PDB entry 8YY9 | electron microscopy, 2.70 A resolution | chains L and H of the 39 polymer chains in the assembly

[Chain L]
Name: Reaction center protein L chain
Organism: Dinoroseobacter shibae DFL 12
UniProt: A8LQ16 (A8LQ16_DINSH); residue numbers follow UniProt; this construct covers 1-279
Chain sequence (279 residues; numbered 1 to 279; the number before each row is that of its first residue):
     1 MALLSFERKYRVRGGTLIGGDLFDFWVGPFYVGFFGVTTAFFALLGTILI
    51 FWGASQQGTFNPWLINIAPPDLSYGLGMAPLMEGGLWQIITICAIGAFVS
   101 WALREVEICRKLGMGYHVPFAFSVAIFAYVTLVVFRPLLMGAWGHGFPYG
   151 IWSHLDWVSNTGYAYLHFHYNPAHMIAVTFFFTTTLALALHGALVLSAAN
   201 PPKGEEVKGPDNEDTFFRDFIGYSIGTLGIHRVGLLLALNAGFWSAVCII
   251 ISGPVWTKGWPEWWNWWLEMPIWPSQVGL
Unresolved in the structure: 1, 276-279
Metal / ion sites: Fe ion: His191, His231 (shared with 2 residues of chain M)
Ligand contacts:
  - bacteriochlorophyll a (BCL), molecule 1: Thr47, Ile50, Phe98, Phe122, Ala125, Ile126, Ala128, Tyr129, Leu132, Phe147, Ile151, Trp152, His154, Leu155, Trp157, Val158, Ser159, Thr161, Gly162, Tyr163, Phe168, His169, His174, Ala177, Val178, Phe181, Phe182, Ala241, Ser245, Ala246, Cys248, Ile249
  - bacteriochlorophyll a (BCL), molecule 2: His169, His174, Met175, Val178, Thr179, Phe182, Thr183, Leu186
  - bacteriochlorophyll a / bacteriopheophytin a: Val158, Tyr163, His169, Phe182, Thr185, Leu186, Ala189, Leu190, Phe220, Ile221
  - bacteriopheophytin a (BPH): Thr39, Phe42, Ala43, Gly46, Thr47, Ile50, Ile90, Cys93, Ala94, Ala97, Phe98, Trp101, Glu105, Val118, Ala121, Phe122, Val124, Ala125, Ile126, Tyr129, Phe147, Pro148, Tyr149, Gly150, Ile151, His154, Phe181
  - cardiolipin / MW9: Ala2, Gly28, Pro29, Phe30, Ala40, Ala43, Leu44, Thr47, Phe51, Trp63, Ile151, Trp152
  - MW9 ((21R,24R,27S)-24,27,28-trihydroxy-18,24-dioxo-19,23,25-trioxa-24lambda~5~-phosphaoctacosan-21-yl (9Z)-octadec-9-enoate), molecule 1: Ala2, Val27, Gly28, Leu44, Thr47, Phe51
  - MW9, molecule 2: Ile50, Phe51, Gly58, Thr59, Phe60, Asn61, Pro62, Trp63, Ile65, Tyr149, Ile151
  - MW9, molecule 3: Asn200, Pro201, Pro202
  - MW9, molecule 4: Ile272, Trp273, Pro274
  - ubiquinone-10 (U10), molecule 1: Val27, Phe30, Val32, Gly36, Val37, Thr39, Ala40, Trp101, Arg104
  - ubiquinone-10 (U10), molecule 2: Phe120, Val124, Phe180, Thr183, Leu186, Ala187, Leu190, His191, Leu194, Phe217, Ile221, Tyr223, Ser224, Ile225, Gly226, Ile230, Val233, Leu237, Leu239, Asn240, Phe243, Trp244
What the authors report for this chain:
  - binding site for bacteriochlorophyll a: His174

[Chain H]
Name: Reaction center protein H chain
Organism: Dinoroseobacter shibae DFL 12
UniProt: A8LQ33 (A8LQ33_DINSH); residue numbers follow UniProt; this construct covers 1-256
Chain sequence (256 residues; each row starts with the number of its first residue):
     1 MEETFFGNFDLASLSLWLFYGFFALLIYYLQTENMREGYPLEDDDGNTAA
    51 NQGPFPLPKEKTFKLQHGRGELTLPGEDVQRRDNLALRKTAHGNGFPMEP
   101 TGDPMLDGVGPASWSKRRDVPELDAHGHPKIVPMSAAEGFGVSAGTDPRG
   151 LPVMAGDGEIVGLVSDMWIDEAEQLVRYLEIELDPEWGDGKRLVQREMVR
   201 IKSDRVKVRSIYGKHFKNVPKTKSPNQVTLLEEDKIMAYYAGGTLYADES
   251 RLEPQL
Ligand contacts:
  - cardiolipin / MW9: Asn8, Phe9, Ser13, Leu16, Trp17, Phe19, Tyr20, Phe23, Ala24, Ile27, Tyr28, Gln31, Met35, Tyr39, Leu41, Asn51, Gln52, Gly53, Pro54, Phe55, Pro56
  - MW9 ((21R,24R,27S)-24,27,28-trihydroxy-18,24-dioxo-19,23,25-trioxa-24lambda~5~-phosphaoctacosan-21-yl (9Z)-octadec-9-enoate), molecule 1: Trp17, Leu18, Gly21, Phe22, Leu25, Leu26, Tyr29
  - MW9, molecule 2: Asp43, Ala49, Ala50, Asn51, Asn94
  - MW9, molecule 3: Asn51, Gln52, Gly53

[Interface between chain L and chain H]
Pairs across the interface (79):
  Ala2(L) - Leu41(H)  hydrophobic
  Ala2(L) - Glu42(H)
  Ala2(L) - Ala49(H)  hydrophobic
  Ala2(L) - Asn51(H)
  Leu3(L) - Leu41(H)
  Leu3(L) - Glu42(H)  hydrogen bond (backbone-backbone)
  Leu3(L) - Asp44(H)
  Leu4(L) - Gly38(H)
  Leu4(L) - Tyr39(H)  hydrophobic
  Leu4(L) - Leu41(H)  hydrophobic
  Ser5(L) - Gly38(H)  hydrogen bond (backbone-backbone)
  Ser5(L) - Asp78(H)  hydrogen bond
  Ser5(L) - Arg81(H)  hydrogen bond
  Phe6(L) - Gly38(H)
  Arg8(L) - Asp44(H)
  Arg8(L) - Leu85(H)
  Arg8(L) - Met98(H)
  Lys9(L) - Leu85(H)
  Lys9(L) - Leu87(H)
  Lys9(L) - Val109(H)
  Lys9(L) - Ser113(H)
  Lys9(L) - Trp114(H)
  Tyr10(L) - Val109(H)
  Tyr10(L) - Ser113(H)
  Arg11(L) - Gly95(H)
  Arg11(L) - Pro97(H)
  Arg11(L) - Met98(H)  hydrogen bond (backbone-backbone)
  Val12(L) - Leu87(H)  hydrophobic
  Val12(L) - Pro97(H)
  Val12(L) - Met98(H)
  Val12(L) - Gly110(H)
  Val12(L) - Pro111(H)
  Val12(L) - Tyr246(H)
  Arg13(L) - Pro97(H)
  Arg13(L) - Met98(H)  hydrogen bond (backbone-backbone)
  Arg13(L) - Glu99(H)  salt bridge
  Arg13(L) - Leu252(H)
  Gly14(L) - Leu252(H)
  Gly15(L) - Leu245(H)
  Gly15(L) - Leu252(H)
  Thr16(L) - Pro254(H)
  Thr16(L) - Gln255(H)
  Leu17(L) - Pro254(H)
  Leu17(L) - Gln255(H)  hydrogen bond (backbone-backbone)
  Leu17(L) - Leu256(H)  hydrogen bond (backbone-backbone)
  Ile18(L) - Leu256(H)
  Gly19(L) - Pro254(H)
  Gly20(L) - Pro254(H)
  Asp24(L) - Pro97(H)
  Phe25(L) - Gly95(H)
  Phe25(L) - Phe96(H)  hydrophobic
  Trp26(L) - Gly95(H)  hydrogen bond (backbone-backbone)
  Trp26(L) - Pro97(H)  hydrophobic
  Arg110(L) - Leu245(H)
  Arg110(L) - Arg251(H)  hydrogen bond (side chain-backbone)
  Arg110(L) - Gln255(H)  hydrogen bond
  Lys111(L) - Pro111(H)
  Gly113(L) - Pro111(H)
  Gly113(L) - Ala241(H)
  Gly113(L) - Thr244(H)
  Ala199(L) - Phe63(H)
  Asn200(L) - Lys61(H)  hydrogen bond
  Asn200(L) - Phe63(H)
  Glu205(L) - Lys64(H)
  Glu206(L) - Lys64(H)  salt bridge
  Glu206(L) - Leu65(H)
  Glu206(L) - Gln66(H)
  Val207(L) - Phe63(H)  hydrophobic
  Val207(L) - Lys64(H)  hydrogen bond (backbone-backbone)
  Val207(L) - Leu65(H)  hydrophobic
  Val207(L) - Gln66(H)
  Gly209(L) - Gln66(H)
  Pro210(L) - Glu173(H)
  Asp211(L) - Asp124(H)
  Asp211(L) - Ala125(H)  hydrogen bond (side chain-backbone)
  Asp211(L) - Ala172(H)
  Thr227(L) - Glu173(H)  hydrogen bond
  Leu228(L) - Leu175(H)  hydrophobic
  Leu228(L) - Arg196(H)
Interface residues without a listed pair, chain L (40 interface residues in all): Leu112, Gly204, Lys208, Asn212, Asp214, Arg232
Interface residues without a listed pair, chain H (47 interface residues in all): Glu37, His67, Arg82, Glu122, Lys130, Glu253

[Overview]
Chain L and chain H form an interface of 40 and 47 residues respectively; the contacts include 15 hydrogen
bonds and 2 salt bridges. Polar pairs include Arg13(L)-Glu99(H), Glu206(L)-Lys64(H) and Ser5(L)-Asp78(H). From
the paper: a binding site for bacteriochlorophyll a at His174(L).
Chain L is Reaction center protein L chain and chain H is Reaction center protein H chain, both from
Dinoroseobacter shibae DFL 12; the structure, Cryo-EM structure of a tri-heme cytochrome-associated RC-LH1
complex from a marine photoheterotrophic bacterium, purified with magnesium-free ..., was determined by
electron microscopy (same publication as 8YZ2 and 9KM0).
